PDB entry 2BKX | X-ray diffraction, 1.40 A resolution | chain A

[Chain A]
Protein: Glucosamine-6-phosphate deaminase
From: Bacillus subtilis
Notes: EC 3.5.99.6
Reference sequence: O35000 (NAGB_BACSU); numbering as in UniProt (aligned over 1-242)
Amino-acid sequence (242 residues; each row starts with the number of its first residue):
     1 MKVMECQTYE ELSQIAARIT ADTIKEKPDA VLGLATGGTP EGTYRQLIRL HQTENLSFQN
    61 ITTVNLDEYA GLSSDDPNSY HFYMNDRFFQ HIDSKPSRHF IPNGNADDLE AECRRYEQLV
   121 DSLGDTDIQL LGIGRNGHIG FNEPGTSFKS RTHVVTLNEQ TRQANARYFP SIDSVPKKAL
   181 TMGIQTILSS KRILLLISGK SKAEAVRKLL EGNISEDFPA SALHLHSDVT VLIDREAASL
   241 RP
Ligand contacts: fructose -6-phosphate (F6R): A35, T36, G37, G38, T39, P40, L66, D67, G132, I133, G134, H138, I139, G140, F141, R167, Y168, K202
Curated features (UniProtKB/Swiss-Prot):
  - active site: D67 (Proton acceptor), N136 (For ring-opening step), H138 (Proton acceptor), E143 (For ring-opening step)
  - binding site (beta-D-fructose 6-phosphate): T36, G38, T39, D67, H138, G140, R167, K202
From the paper describing this entry:
  - binding site for fructose -6-phosphate: T36, T39, H138, R167, Y168

[In short]
Ligands of chain A: fructose -6-phosphate. Curated annotation (UniProt) lists 4 active-site residues and 8
beta-D-fructose 6-phosphate-binding residues. From the paper: a binding site for fructose -6-phosphate at T36,
T39 and H138 among others.
Chain A is Glucosamine-6-phosphate deaminase (Bacillus subtilis); the structure, Structure and kinetics of a
monomeric glucosamine-6-phosphate deaminase: missing link of the NagB superfamily, was determined by X-ray
diffraction, deposited together with 2BKV.
